6XF8 - chains K and F of the 9 polymer chains in the assembly; structure by electron microscopy, 6.50 A resolution (low resolution: residue-level contacts below are approximate; hydrogen-bond / salt-bridge calls are withheld).

Chain K (and F):
Molecule: Outer capsid protein mu-1
Organism: Reovirus type 1 (strain Lang)
Notes: chain F of this document is another copy of the same molecule, construct and numbering; everything in this record applies to it too
Reference sequence: P11077 (MU1_REOVL); residues 43-675 here = UniProt positions 43-675
Amino-acid sequence (633 residues; numbered 43 to 675; the number before each row is that of its first residue):
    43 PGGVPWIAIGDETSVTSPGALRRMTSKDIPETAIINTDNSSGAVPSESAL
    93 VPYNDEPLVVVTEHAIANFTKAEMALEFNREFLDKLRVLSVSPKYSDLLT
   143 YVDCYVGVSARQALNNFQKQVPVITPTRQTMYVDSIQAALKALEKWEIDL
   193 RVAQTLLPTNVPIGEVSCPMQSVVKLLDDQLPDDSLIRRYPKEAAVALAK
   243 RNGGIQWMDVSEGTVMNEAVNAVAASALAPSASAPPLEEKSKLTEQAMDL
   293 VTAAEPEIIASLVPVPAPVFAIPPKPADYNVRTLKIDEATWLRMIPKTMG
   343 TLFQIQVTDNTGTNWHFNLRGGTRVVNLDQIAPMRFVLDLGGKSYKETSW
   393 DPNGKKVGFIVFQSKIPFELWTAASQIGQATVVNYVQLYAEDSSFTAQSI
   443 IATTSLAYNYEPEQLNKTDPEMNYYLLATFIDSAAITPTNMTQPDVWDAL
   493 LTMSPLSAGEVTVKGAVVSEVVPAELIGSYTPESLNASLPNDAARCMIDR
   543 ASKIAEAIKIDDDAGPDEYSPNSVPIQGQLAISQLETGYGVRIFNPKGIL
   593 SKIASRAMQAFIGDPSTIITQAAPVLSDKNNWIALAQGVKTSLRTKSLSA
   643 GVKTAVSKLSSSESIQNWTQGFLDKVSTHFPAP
Unresolved in the structure: 72-96
Sequence notes: conflict Leu344 (Pro in P11077), Phe359 (Leu in P11077)

Chain K / chain F interface:
Residue-residue contacts (73):
  Gly45(K) with Val262(F)
  Val46(K) with Glu260(F); Val262(F)
  Arg65(K) with Glu260(F); Ala261(F)
  Asp97(K) with Met258(F)
  Pro99(K) with Asn259(F)
  Val101(K) with Val265(F)
  Val150(K) with Met116(F); Lys242(F)
  Ser151(K) with Glu119(F)
  Arg153(K) with Ser132(F); Val133(F)
  Gln154(K) with Met116(F)
  Asn157(K) with Ser134(F); Lys136(F)
  Asn158(K) with Lys136(F)
  Gln179(K) with Ser273(F); Leu279(F)
  Leu182(K) with Leu279(F)
  Lys183(K) with Val644(F)
  Glu186(K) with Val644(F)
  Arg193(K) with Pro563(F)
  Gln196(K) with Thr637(F)
  Thr197(K) with Pro563(F); Asn564(F); Val566(F); Pro567(F)
  Thr201(K) with Thr633(F)
  Asn202(K) with Thr633(F); Arg636(F)
  Asp226(K) with Tyr561(F)
  Glu281(K) with Thr294(F)
  Lys284(K) with Asp291(F)
  Arg324(K) with Asp434(F); Ser435(F); Ser436(F); Ile442(F)
  Thr325(K) with Ile442(F); Thr445(F)
  Lys327(K) with Tyr431(F); Ala444(F); Thr445(F)
  Lys339(K) with Tyr431(F); Glu433(F)
  Arg366(K) with Glu433(F)
  Gly384(K) with Phe437(F)
  Lys385(K) with Ser436(F); Phe437(F)
  Ser386(K) with Phe437(F)
  Tyr387(K) with Ser436(F); Phe437(F)
  Gln485(K) with Ser436(F); Thr438(F)
  Asp487(K) with Ser436(F)
  Asp490(K) with Ser435(F); Ser436(F); Phe437(F)
  Pro524(K) with Arg377(F)
  Glu525(K) with Ser447(F)
  Asn528(K) with Thr445(F)
  Gln601(K) with Ala500(F)
  Lys650(K) with Glu297(F); Glu299(F); Ile300(F)
  Ser653(K) with Val305(F)
  Ser654(K) with Glu299(F)
  Ile657(K) with Leu304(F); Ile625(F)
  Trp660(K) with Gln571(F); Asn622(F)
  Lys667(K) with Glu578(F)
  Val668(K) with Ile574(F)
Other interface residues (no listed pair), chain K (59 interface residues in all): Ile166, Pro168, Gln171, Thr172, Val194, Gln222, Glu330, Leu382, Ala491, Pro558, Gly605, Thr646
Other interface residues (no listed pair), chain F (64 interface residues in all): Phe120, Arg122, Asp126, Ser268, Ala269, Lys282, Pro298, Ser303, Val311, Ala449, Gly501, Gln569, Gln629, Lys638, Ser641

In short:
59 residues of chain K face 64 of chain F across their interface.
Chain K and chain F are both Outer capsid protein mu-1 (Reovirus type 1 (strain Lang)); the structure, DLP 5
fold, was determined by electron microscopy together with 6XF7, 6ZTS, 6ZTY and 6ZTZ from the same study.
